PDB entry 9ITL | electron microscopy, 3.31 A resolution | chains X and Y of the 26 polymer chains in the assembly

# Chain X (and Y)
Protein: ATP synthase subunit b
From: Chloroflexus aurantiacus J-10-fl
Notes: chain Y of this document is another copy of the same molecule, construct and numbering; everything in this record applies to it too
UniProt: A9WGS8 (ATPF_CHLAA); numbering as in UniProt (aligned over 1-164)
Sequence (164 residues; numbered 1 to 164; the number before each row is that of its first residue):
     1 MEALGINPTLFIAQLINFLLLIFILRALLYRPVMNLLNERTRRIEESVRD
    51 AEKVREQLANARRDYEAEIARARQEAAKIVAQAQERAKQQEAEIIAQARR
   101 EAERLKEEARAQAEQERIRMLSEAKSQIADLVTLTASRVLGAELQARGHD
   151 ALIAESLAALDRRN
Disordered / not traced: 1-4, 159-164 (chain Y: 1-7, 161-164)

# How chain X and chain Y interact
Residue-residue contacts - 14 pairs, chain X then chain Y:
  Glu-46(X) / Ala-51(Y)
  Arg-49(X) / Leu-58(Y)
  Asp-50(X) / Val-54(Y)
  Lys-53(X) / Leu-58(Y)
  Lys-53(X) / Ala-61(Y)
  Asp-64(X) / Ala-72(Y)
  Glu-68(X) / Ala-76(Y)
  Ile-79(X) / Ala-87(Y)  hydrophobic
  Ala-83(X) / Glu-91(Y)
  Gln-90(X) / Ala-98(Y)
  Ile-94(X) / Ala-102(Y)  hydrophobic
  Leu-105(X) / Ala-113(Y)  hydrophobic
  Ala-146(X) / Glu-143(Y)
  Ala-146(X) / Arg-147(Y)
Interface residues without a listed pair, chain X (17 interface residues in all): Asn-60, Ala-87, Ala-98, Ala-109, Ser-156
Interface residues without a listed pair, chain Y (19 interface residues in all): Tyr-65, Ile-94, Leu-105, Ala-109, Arg-117, Thr-135

# Summary
The interface between chain X and chain Y involves 17 residues on one side and 19 on the other.
Both chains are ATP synthase subunit b (Chloroflexus aurantiacus J-10-fl). Entry 9ITL (Chloroflexus
aurantiacus ATP synthase, state 3) was determined by electron microscopy, deposited together with 9ITJ, 9ITK,
9ITM, 9ITN, 9ITO, 9ITP and 11 further entries.
